Entry 6SM7 (X-ray diffraction, 1.88 A resolution); this record covers chains A and C of the 4 polymer chains in the assembly.

== Chain A (and C) ==
Protein: 3-sulfolactaldehyde reductase
Source organism: Escherichia coli
Notes: EC 1.1.1.373; chain C of this document is another copy of the same molecule, construct and numbering; everything in this record applies to it too
UniProt: A0A066Q5Q8 (A0A066Q5Q8_ECOLX); numbering as in UniProt (aligned over 1-298)
Sequence (306 residues; each row starts with the number of its first residue):
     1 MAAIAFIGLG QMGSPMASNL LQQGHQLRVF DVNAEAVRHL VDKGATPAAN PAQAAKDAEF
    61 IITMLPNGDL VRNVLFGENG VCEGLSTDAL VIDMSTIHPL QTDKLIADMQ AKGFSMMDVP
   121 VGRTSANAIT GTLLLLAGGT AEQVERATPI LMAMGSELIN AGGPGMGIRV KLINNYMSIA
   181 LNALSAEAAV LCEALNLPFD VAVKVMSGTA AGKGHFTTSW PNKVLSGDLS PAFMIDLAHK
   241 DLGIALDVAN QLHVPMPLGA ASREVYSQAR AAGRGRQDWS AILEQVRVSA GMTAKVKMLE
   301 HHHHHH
Unresolved in the structure: 1, 296-306 (chain C: 1, 297-306)
Differences from the reference sequence: expression tag (299-306)
Ligand contacts:
  - boric acid (BO3), molecule 1: Thr96, Lys171, Asn175
  - boric acid (BO3), molecule 2: Phe233, Leu237, Lys240, Asp241

== How chain A and chain C interact ==
Pairs across the interface (9):
  Gln268(A) with Gln268(C), hydrogen bond; Ser289(C)
  Ala271(A) with Ser289(C); Ala290(C); Gly291(C)
  Ser289(A) with Gln268(C); Ala271(C)
  Ala290(A) with Ala271(C)
  Gly291(A) with Ala271(C)

== Overview ==
Chain A and chain C each contribute 5 residues to their interface; the contacts include 1 hydrogen bond. Its
one hydrogen-bonded contact is Gln268(A)-Gln268(C). Bound to chain A: boric acid.
Both chains are 3-sulfolactaldehyde reductase (Escherichia coli). Entry 6SM7 (Crystal structure of SLA
Reductase YihU from E. Coli) was determined by X-ray diffraction, deposited together with 6SMY and 6SMZ.
